5TJG - chains A and C of the 7 polymer chains in the assembly; structure by X-ray diffraction, 2.60 A resolution.

Chain A:
Protein: DNA-directed RNA polymerase subunit alpha
Source organism: Thermus aquaticus
Notes: EC 2.7.7.6
Reference sequence: Q9KWU8 (RPOA_THEAQ); residue numbers follow UniProt; this construct covers 1-314
Amino-acid sequence (314 residues; numbered 1 to 314; the number before each row is that of its first residue):
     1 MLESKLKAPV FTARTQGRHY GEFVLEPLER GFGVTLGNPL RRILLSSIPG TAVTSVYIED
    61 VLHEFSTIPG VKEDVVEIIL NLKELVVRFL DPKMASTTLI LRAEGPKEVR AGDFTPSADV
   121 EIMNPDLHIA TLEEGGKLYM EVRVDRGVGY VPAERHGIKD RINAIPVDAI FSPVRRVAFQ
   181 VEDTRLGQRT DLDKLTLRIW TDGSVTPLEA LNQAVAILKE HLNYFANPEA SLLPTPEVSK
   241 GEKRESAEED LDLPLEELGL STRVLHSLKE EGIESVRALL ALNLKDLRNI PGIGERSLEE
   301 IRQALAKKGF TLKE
Not modelled in the structure: 1-6, 234-314
Differences from the reference sequence: conflict R14 (Thr in Q9KWU8), R18 (Asp in Q9KWU8)

Chain C:
Protein: DNA-directed RNA polymerase subunit beta
Source organism: Thermus aquaticus
Notes: EC 2.7.7.6
Reference sequence: Q9KWU7 (RPOB_THEAQ); residues 1-1119 here = UniProt positions 1-1119
Amino-acid sequence (1119 residues; numbered 1 to 1119; the number before each row is that of its first residue):
     1 MEIKRFGRIR EVIPLPPLTE IQVESYKKAL QADVPPEKRE NVGIQAAFKE TFPIEEGDKG
    61 KGGLVLDFLE YRIGDPPFSQ DECREKDLTY QAPLYARLQL IHKDTGLIKE DEVFLGHLPL
   121 MTEDGSFIIN GADRVIVSQI HRSPGVYFTP DPARPGRYIA SIIPLPKRGP WIDLEVEASG
   181 VVTMKVNKRK FPLVLLLRVL GYDQETLVRE LSAYGDLVQG LLDEAVLAMR PEEAMVRLFT
   241 LLRPGDPPKK DKALAYLFGL LADPKRYDLG EAGRYKAEEK LGVGLSGRTL VRFEDGEFKD
   301 EVFLPTLRYL FALTAGVPGH EVDDIDHLGN RRIRTVGELM ADQFRVGLAR LARGVRERMV
   361 MGSPDTLTPA KLVNSRPLEA ALREFFSRSQ LSQFKDETNP LSSLRHKRRI SALGPGGLTR
   421 ERAGFDVRDV HRTHYGRICP VETPEGANIG LITSLAAYAR VDALGFIRTP YRRVKNGVVT
   481 EEVVYMTASE EDRYTIAQAN TPLEGDRIAT DRVVARRRGE PVIVAPEEVE FMDVSPKQVF
   541 SLNTNLIPFL EHDDANRALM GSNMQTQAVP LIRAQAPVVM TGLEERVVRD SLAALYAEED
   601 GEVVKVDGTR IAVRYEDGRL VEHPLRRYAR SNQGTAFDQR PRVRVGQRVK KGDLLADGPA
   661 SEEGFLALGQ NVLVAIMPFD GYNFEDAIVI SEELLKRDFY TSIHIERYEI EARDTKLGPE
   721 RITRDIPHLS EAALRDLDEE GIVRIGAEVK PGDILVGRTS FKGEQEPSPE ERLLRSIFGE
   781 KARDVKDTSL RVPPGEGGIV VGRLRLRRGD PGVELKPGVR EVVRVFVAQK RKLQVGDKLA
   841 NRHGNKGVVA KILPVEDMPH LPDGTPVDVI LNPLGVPSRM NLGQILETHL GLAGYFLGQR
   901 YISPVFDGAT EPEIKELLAE AFNLYFGKRQ GEGFGVDKRE KEVLARAEKL GLVSPGKSPE
   961 EQLKELFDLG KVVLYDGRTG EPFEGPIVVG QMFIMKLYHM VEDKMHARST GPYSLITQQP
  1021 LGGKAQFGGQ RFGEMEVWAL EAYGAAHTLQ EMLTIKSDDI EGRNAAYQAI IKGEDVPEPS
  1081 VPESFRVLVK ELQALALDVQ TLDEKDNPVD IFEGLASKR
Not modelled in the structure: 1, 57-61, 1119

Interface between chain A and chain C:
Pairs across the interface - 82 pairs, chain A then chain C:
  E22(A) with F934(C)
  V34(A) with R939(C); G980(C)
  N38(A) with G977(C); R978(C); T979(C), hydrogen bond (side chain-backbone); G980(C), hydrogen bond (side chain-backbone)
  R41(A) with E856(C); H860(C), hydrogen bond; G864(C); G977(C)
  R42(A) with E856(C), salt bridge; D857(C), salt bridge; G977(C), hydrogen bond (side chain-backbone); R978(C)
  S46(A) with E856(C)
  L62(A) with I745(C), hydrophobic
  H63(A) with I745(C); G746(C); I799(C); V800(C); V801(C)
  E64(A) with K830(C), salt bridge
  F65(A) with Y628(C); I703(C), hydrophobic; I799(C), hydrophobic; K830(C)
  T67(A) with T609(C)
  P69(A) with D607(C)
  G70(A) with D607(C), hydrogen bond (backbone-side chain)
  V71(A) with D607(C); G608(C), hydrogen bond (backbone-backbone)
  K72(A) with V606(C); D607(C); G608(C); V643(C), hydrogen bond (side chain-backbone)
  D74(A) with R627(C), salt bridge; Y628(C), hydrogen bond
  V76(A) with Y628(C)
  E77(A) with R640(C)
  L80(A) with R573(C); D698(C)
  K83(A) with K696(C), hydrogen bond (side chain-backbone); D698(C), salt bridge
  E133(A) with K605(C); V606(C), hydrogen bond (side chain-backbone); D607(C); R610(C), salt bridge
  Y150(A) with E692(C); L695(C); K696(C); K832(C), hydrogen bond
  E154(A) with K832(C)
  I162(A) with R744(C)
  D168(A) with D698(C); K832(C), salt bridge
  I170(A) with K696(C)
  R176(A) with D863(C); T865(C), hydrogen bond
  V177(A) with G864(C)
  A178(A) with P862(C); D863(C); G864(C)
  F179(A) with R939(C), hydrogen bond (backbone-side chain)
  Q180(A) with R929(C); F934(C); G935(C), hydrogen bond (side chain-backbone); V936(C); D937(C)
  V181(A) with D937(C), hydrogen bond (backbone-side chain); K938(C), hydrogen bond (backbone-backbone)
  E182(A) with F934(C); G935(C), hydrogen bond (side chain-backbone); K938(C)
  D183(A) with K938(C); K941(C), salt bridge
  D191(A) with K938(C)
  L192(A) with K938(C)
  D193(A) with K938(C), salt bridge
  T196(A) with F934(C)
  R198(A) with E932(C), salt bridge; F934(C)
Also at the interface, not in a pair above, chain A (44 interface residues in all): L45, S66, I68, P152, N163
Also at the interface, not in a pair above, chain C (54 interface residues in all): I572, V604, P641, R642, R644, V645, A828, Q829, V855, D976

In short:
The interface between chain A and chain C involves 44 residues on one side and 54 on the other; the contacts
include 17 hydrogen bonds and 10 salt bridges. Among the polar pairs are R42(A)-E856(C), R42(A)-D857(C) and
E64(A)-K830(C).
Here chain A is DNA-directed RNA polymerase subunit alpha and chain C is DNA-directed RNA polymerase subunit
beta, both from Thermus aquaticus. Entry 5TJG (Thermus aquaticus delta1.1-sigmaA holoenzyme/downstream-fork
promoter complex with an open clamp) was determined by X-ray diffraction.
